Entry 9LVY (X-ray diffraction, 2.85 A resolution); this record covers chains C and D of the 4 polymer chains in the assembly.

== Chain C ==
Molecule: Insulin A chain
Organism: Homo sapiens
UniProt: P01308 (INS_HUMAN); residues 1-21 here correspond to UniProt positions 90-110 (UniProt number = residue number + 89)
Sequence (21 residues; numbered 1 to 21; the number before each row is that of its first residue):
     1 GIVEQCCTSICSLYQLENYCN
Disulfide bonds: Cys6-Cys11
Residues lining bound ligands: phenol (IPH): Cys6, Ser9, Ile10, Cys11

== Chain D ==
Molecule: Insulin B chain
Organism: Homo sapiens
UniProt: P01308 (INS_HUMAN); residues 1-29 here correspond to UniProt positions 25-53 (UniProt number = residue number + 24)
Sequence (29 residues; numbered 1 to 29; the number before each row is that of its first residue):
     1 FVNQHLCGSHLVEALYLVCGERGFFYTPK
Covalently attached groups: myristic acid (MYR) linked to Lys29
Ion coordination: Zn2+ near His10 (its only coordinating residue here)
Residues lining bound ligands: phenol (IPH): Val2, His5, Leu6, Cys7, His10, Leu11

== How chain C and chain D interact ==
Cross-chain cystine bridges: Cys7(C)-Cys7(D), Cys20(C)-Cys19(D)
Contacting residue pairs (22):
  Ile2(C) - Leu11(D)  hydrophobic
  Ile2(C) - Leu15(D)  hydrophobic
  Ile2(C) - Thr27(D)
  Val3(C) - Gln4(D)
  Val3(C) - Tyr26(D)
  Cys6(C) - Leu11(D)  hydrophobic
  Cys7(C) - Cys7(D)  disulfide
  Cys7(C) - Leu11(D)  hydrophobic
  Leu13(C) - Val18(D)  hydrophobic
  Leu16(C) - Ala14(D)  hydrophobic
  Leu16(C) - Leu15(D)
  Leu16(C) - Val18(D)  hydrophobic
  Glu17(C) - Arg22(D)  salt bridge
  Tyr19(C) - Leu15(D)  hydrophobic
  Tyr19(C) - Phe24(D)
  Tyr19(C) - Phe25(D)
  Cys20(C) - Cys19(D)  disulfide
  Cys20(C) - Gly23(D)
  Asn21(C) - Arg22(D)
  Asn21(C) - Gly23(D)  hydrogen bond (backbone-backbone)
  Asn21(C) - Phe24(D)
  Asn21(C) - Phe25(D)
Interface residues without a listed pair, chain D (16 interface residues in all): Gly8, Pro28, Lys29

== In short ==
Chain C and chain D form an interface of 10 and 16 residues respectively; the contacts include 2 disulfide
bonds, 1 hydrogen bond and 1 salt bridge. Polar contacts include Glu17(C)-Arg22(D) and Asn21(C)-Gly23(D).
Phenol is bound between chain C and chain D.
Chain C is Insulin A chain and chain D is Insulin B chain, both from Homo sapiens; the structure, hexamer form
of insulin detemir at ambient temperature, was determined by X-ray diffraction.
